PDB entry 6QWH | X-ray diffraction, 2.90 A resolution | chains A and B of the 4 polymer chains in the assembly

# Chain A (and B)
Protein: Listeriolysin positive regulatory factor A
Source organism: Listeria monocytogenes
Notes: chain B of this document is another copy of the same molecule, construct and numbering; everything in this record applies to it too
Reference sequence: Q4TVQ0 (Q4TVQ0_LISMN); residues 1-237 here = UniProt positions 1-237
Amino-acid sequence (239 residues; row label = number of the first residue in the row; numbers below 1 keep their minus sign (Gly-1 is residue -1)):
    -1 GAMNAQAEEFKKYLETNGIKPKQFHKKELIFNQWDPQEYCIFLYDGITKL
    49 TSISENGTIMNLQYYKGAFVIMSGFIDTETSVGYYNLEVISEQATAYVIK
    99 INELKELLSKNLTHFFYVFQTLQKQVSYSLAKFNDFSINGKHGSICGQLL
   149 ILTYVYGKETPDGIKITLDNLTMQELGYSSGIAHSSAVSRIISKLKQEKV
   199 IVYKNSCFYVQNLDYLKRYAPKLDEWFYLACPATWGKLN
Unresolved in the structure: -1 to 1
Construct notes: expression tag (-1 to 0); engineered mutation His140 (Leu in Q4TVQ0)
What the authors report for this chain:
  - mutagenesis - L140H, G145S: increased binding to the 30-nt DNA strand
  - mutagenesis - L140H, G145S: increased growth in response to G-6-P
  - mutagenesis - L140H: increased expression
  - mutagenesis - G145C, G145S: increased signaling

# Interface between chain A and chain B
Contacting residue pairs (84; chain A residue first):
  Leu48(A) with Leu128(B), hydrophobic
  Ser50(A) with Asn132(B), hydrogen bond; Lys220(B)
  Met58(A) with Asn132(B); Ser135(B); Ile136(B), hydrophobic
  Leu60(A) with Leu128(B); Phe131(B); Asn132(B)
  Met70(A) with Gln121(B)
  Gly72(A) with Gln121(B), hydrogen bond (backbone-side chain)
  Phe73(A) with Gln118(B); Gln121(B); Lys122(B); Leu227(B)
  Ile74(A) with Phe114(B), hydrophobic; Phe117(B), hydrophobic; Gln121(B), hydrogen bond (backbone-side chain)
  Asp75(A) with Phe114(B); Gln118(B)
  Thr76(A) with Gln118(B)
  Ser79(A) with Leu227(B)
  Val80(A) with Ser125(B)
  Gly81(A) with Glu223(B)
  Tyr82(A) with Lys220(B), hydrogen bond (backbone-side chain); Glu223(B), hydrogen bond (backbone-side chain); Leu227(B)
  Tyr83(A) with Leu128(B); Ala129(B); Lys220(B)
  Lys103(A) with Phe114(B)
  Ser107(A) with Leu110(B)
  Leu110(A) with Leu110(B), hydrophobic
  Phe113(A) with Phe113(B), hydrophobic; Phe114(B), hydrophobic; Phe117(B), hydrophobic
  Phe114(A) with Ser107(B); Phe113(B), hydrophobic
  Phe117(A) with Ile74(B), hydrophobic; Phe113(B), hydrophobic; Phe117(B), hydrophobic; Leu120(B), hydrophobic
  Gln118(A) with Phe73(B); Asp75(B); Thr76(B)
  Leu120(A) with Leu120(B), hydrophobic; Val124(B), hydrophobic
  Gln121(A) with Met70(B); Gly72(B), hydrogen bond (side chain-backbone); Phe73(B); Ile74(B), hydrogen bond (side chain-backbone); Leu120(B)
  Lys122(A) with Phe73(B)
  Gln123(A) with Val124(B)
  Val124(A) with Leu120(B), hydrophobic; Gln123(B); Val124(B), hydrophobic
  Ser125(A) with Val80(B)
  Ser127(A) with Ser127(B); Leu128(B)
  Leu128(A) with Leu60(B); Tyr83(B)
  Ala129(A) with Tyr83(B), hydrogen bond (backbone-side chain)
  Lys130(A) with Phe131(B)
  Phe131(A) with Met58(B), hydrophobic; Leu60(B); Lys130(B); Phe134(B), hydrophobic
  Asn132(A) with Ser50(B), hydrogen bond; Met58(B)
  Phe134(A) with Phe131(B), hydrophobic
  Ser135(A) with Met58(B); Lys139(B), hydrogen bond (backbone-side chain); Gly179(B)
  Lys139(A) with Ser135(B), hydrogen bond (side chain-backbone)
  Gly179(A) with Ser135(B)
  Lys220(A) with Ser50(B); Tyr82(B), hydrogen bond (side chain-backbone); Tyr83(B)
  Glu223(A) with Tyr82(B)
  Leu227(A) with Phe73(B); Ser79(B); Gly81(B); Tyr82(B)
Interface residues without a listed pair, chain A (49 interface residues in all): Thr56, Asn59, Thr78, Val116, Ile136, Ser177, Ser178, Ala228
Interface residues without a listed pair, chain B (49 interface residues in all): Gln4, Leu48, Asn59, Gln61, Thr78, Tyr115, Val116, Ser177, Ala228

# Overview
The chain A/chain B interface involves 49 residues from each chain; the contacts include 12 hydrogen bonds.
Polar contacts include Ser50(A)-Asn132(B), Gly72(A)-Gln121(B) and Ile74(A)-Gln121(B). From the paper: L140H
and G145S of chain A increase binding to the 30-nt DNA strand; L140H and G145S of chain A increase growth in
response to G-6-P.
Both chains are Listeriolysin positive regulatory factor A (Listeria monocytogenes). Entry 6QWH (The
Transcriptional Regulator PrfA-L140H mutant from Listeria Monocytogenes in complex with a 30-bp operator
PrfA-box motif) was determined by X-ray diffraction together with 6QWF, 6QWK and 6QWM from the same study.
